Entry 9C9U (electron microscopy, 4.50 A resolution (low resolution: residue-level contacts below are approximate; hydrogen-bond / salt-bridge calls are withheld)); this record covers chains A and R of the 18 polymer chains in the assembly.

[Chain A]
Molecule: Complement C1q subcomponent subunit B
Reference sequence: P02746 (C1QB_HUMAN); residues 1-44 here correspond to UniProt positions 28-71 (UniProt number = residue number + 27)
Amino-acid sequence (44 residues; numbered 1 to 44; the number before each row is that of its first residue):
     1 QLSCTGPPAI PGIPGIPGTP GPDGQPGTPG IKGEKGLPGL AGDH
Disordered / not traced: 1-6, 31-44
Modified positions: Pro8, Pro11, Pro14, Pro17, Pro20, Pro26, Pro29, Pro38 (4-hydroxyproline; HYP)
UniProt features mapped onto this chain:
  - modified residue: Gln1 (Pyrrolidone carboxylic acid), Pro8 (4-hydroxyproline), Pro11 (4-hydroxyproline), Pro14 (4-hydroxyproline), Pro26 (4-hydroxyproline), Pro29 (4-hydroxyproline), Lys32 (5-hydroxylysine), Lys35 (5-hydroxylysine), Pro38 (4-hydroxyproline)

[Chain R]
Molecule: Complement C1q subcomponent subunit C
Reference sequence: P02747 (C1QC_HUMAN); residues 1-35 here correspond to UniProt positions 29-63 (UniProt number = residue number + 28)
Amino-acid sequence (35 residues; numbered 1 to 35; the number before each row is that of its first residue):
     1 NTGCYGIPGM PGLPGAPGKD GYDGLPGPKG EPGIP
Disordered / not traced: 1-5, 31-35
Modified positions: Pro8, Pro11, Pro14, Pro17, Pro26, Pro35 (4-hydroxyproline; HYP)
UniProt features mapped onto this chain:
  - modified residue (4-hydroxyproline): Pro8, Pro11, Pro14, Pro17, Pro26, Pro35
What the authors report for this chain:
  - mutagenesis - M10L, M10N: increased stability
  - mutagenesis - M10D, M10F: decreased stability

[Interface between chain A and chain R]
Contacting residue pairs - 11 pairs, chain A then chain R:
  Pro8(A) - Gly6(R)
  Ala9(A) - Pro8(R)
  Ile10(A) - Pro8(R)
  Pro11(A) - Pro8(R)
  Gly12(A) - Pro11(R)
  Ile13(A) - Pro11(R)
  Pro14(A) - Gly12(R)
  Gly15(A) - Pro14(R)
  Ile16(A) - Pro14(R)
  Pro17(A) - Pro14(R)
  Pro17(A) - Pro17(R)
Other interface residues (no listed pair), chain R (8 interface residues in all): Gly9, Gly15

[Summary]
10 residues of chain A face 8 of chain R across their interface. The paper reports that M10L and M10N of chain
R increase stability; M10D and M10F of chain R reduce stability.
Chain A is Complement C1q subcomponent subunit B and chain R is Complement C1q subcomponent subunit C; the
structure, Cryo-EM structure of the C1q A, B-crt, C peptide full assembly, was determined by electron
microscopy (same publication as 9C9L).
